8DAR - chains D and G of the 8 polymer chains in the assembly; structure by electron microscopy, 3.00 A resolution.

== Chain D ==
Name: Cell division control protein 48
From: Saccharomyces cerevisiae
Notes: EC 3.6.4.6
UniProtKB: P25694 (CDC48_YEAST); numbering as in UniProt (aligned over 1-835)
Sequence (838 residues; each row starts with the number of its first residue; numbers below 1 keep their minus sign (Gly-2 is residue -2)):
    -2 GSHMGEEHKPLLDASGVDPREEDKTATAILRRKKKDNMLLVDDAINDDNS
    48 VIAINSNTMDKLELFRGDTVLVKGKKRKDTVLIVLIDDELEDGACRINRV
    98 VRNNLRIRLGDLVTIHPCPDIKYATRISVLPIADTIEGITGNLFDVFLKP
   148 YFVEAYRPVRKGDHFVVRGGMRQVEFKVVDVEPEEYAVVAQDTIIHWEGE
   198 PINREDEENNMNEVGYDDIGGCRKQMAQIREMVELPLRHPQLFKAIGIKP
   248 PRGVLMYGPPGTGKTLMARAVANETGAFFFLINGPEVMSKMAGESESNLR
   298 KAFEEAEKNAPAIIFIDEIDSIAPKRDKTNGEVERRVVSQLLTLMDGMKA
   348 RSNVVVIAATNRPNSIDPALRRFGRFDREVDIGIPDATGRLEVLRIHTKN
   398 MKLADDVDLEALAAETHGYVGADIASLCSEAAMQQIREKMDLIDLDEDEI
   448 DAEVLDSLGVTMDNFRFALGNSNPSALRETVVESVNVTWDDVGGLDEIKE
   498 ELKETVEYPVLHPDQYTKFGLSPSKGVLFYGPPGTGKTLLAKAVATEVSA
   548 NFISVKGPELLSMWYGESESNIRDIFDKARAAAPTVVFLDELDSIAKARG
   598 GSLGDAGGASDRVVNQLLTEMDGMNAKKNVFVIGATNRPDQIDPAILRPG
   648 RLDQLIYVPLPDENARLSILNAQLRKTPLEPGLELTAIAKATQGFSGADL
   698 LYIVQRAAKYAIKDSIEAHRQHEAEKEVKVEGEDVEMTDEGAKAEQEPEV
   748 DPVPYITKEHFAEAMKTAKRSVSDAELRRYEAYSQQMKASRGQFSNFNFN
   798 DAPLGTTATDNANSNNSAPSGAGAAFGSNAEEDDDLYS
Disordered / not traced: -2 to 70, 76-99, 105-204, 595-607, 720-748, 791-835
Construct notes: expression tag (-2 to 0)
Residues lining bound ligands:
  - ADP (adenosine-5'-diphosphate): Asp488, Val489, Gly490, Pro529, Pro530, Gly531, Thr532, Gly533, Lys534, Thr535, Leu536, Ile666, Gln670, Gly694, Leu698
  - ATP (adenosine-5'-triphosphate): Asp215, Ile216, Gly217, Pro257, Gly258, Thr259, Gly260, Lys261, Thr262, Leu263, Asp314, Glu315, Ala356, Val390, His394, Gly418, Ala419
Curated features (UniProtKB/Swiss-Prot):
  - binding site (ATP): Pro257 to Leu263, Asn358, His394, Gly531 to Leu536
  - modified residue: Ser472 (Phosphoserine), Ser519 (Phosphoserine), Thr735 (Phosphothreonine), Ser770 (Phosphoserine)
  - cross-link (Glycyl lysine isopeptide (Lys-Gly)): Lys305 (interchain with G-Cter in ubiquitin), Lys322 (interchain with G-Cter in ubiquitin), Lys346 (interchain with G-Cter in ubiquitin), Lys522 (interchain with G-Cter in ubiquitin), Lys539 (interchain with G-Cter in ubiquitin), Lys594 (interchain with G-Cter in ubiquitin), Lys673 (interchain with G-Cter in ubiquitin)

== Chain G ==
Name: Nuclear protein localization protein 4
From: Saccharomyces cerevisiae
UniProtKB: P33755 (NPL4_YEAST); residue numbers follow UniProt; this construct covers 1-580
Sequence (583 residues; numbered -2 to 580; the number before each row is that of its first residue; numbers below 1 keep their minus sign (Gly-2 is residue -2)):
    -2 GSHMLIRFRSKNGTHRVSCQENDLFGTVIEKLVGNLDPNADVDTFTVCEK
    48 PGQGIHAVSELADRTVMDLGLKHGDMLILNYSDKPANEKDGVNVEIGSVG
    98 IDSKGIRQHRYGPLRIKELAVDEELEKEDGLIPRQKSKLCKHGDRGMCEY
   148 CSPLPPWDKEYHEKNKIKHISFHSYLKKLNENANKKENGSSYISPLSEPD
   198 FRINKRCHNGHEPWPRGICSKCQPSAITLQQQEFRMVDHVEFQKSEIINE
   248 FIQAWRYTGMQRFGYMYGSYSKYDNTPLGIKAVVEAIYEPPQHDEQDGLT
   298 MDVEQVKNEMLQIDRQAQEMGLSRIGLIFTDLSDAGAGDGSVFCKRHKDS
   348 FFLSSLEVIMAARHQTRHPNVSKYSEQGFFSSKFVTCVISGNLEGEIDIS
   398 SYQVSTEAEALVTADMISGSTFPSMAYINDTTDERYVPEIFYMKSNEYGI
   448 TVKENAKPAFPVDYLLVTLTHGFPNTDTETNSKFVSSTGFPWSNRQAMGQ
   498 SQDYQELKKYLFNVASSGDFNLLHEKISNFHLLLYINSLQILSPDEWKLL
   548 IESAVKNEWEESLLKLVSSAGWQTLVMILQESG
Disordered / not traced: -2 to 106
Construct notes: expression tag (-2 to 0)
Metal / ion sites: Zn2+ site 1: Cys137, His139, Cys145, Cys148; Zn2+ site 2: Cys204, His208, Cys216, Cys219
What the authors report for this chain:
  - conformationally variable residues (loop rearrangement): Ile437 to Glu451

== Interface between chain D and chain G ==
Residue-residue contacts (32; chain D residue first):
  Asn207(D) - Lys133(G)
  Asn207(D) - Cys137(G)
  Asn207(D) - Lys138(G)
  Asn207(D) - His139(G)  hydrogen bond (backbone-backbone)
  Asn207(D) - Gly140(G)
  Asn209(D) - Gly140(G)
  Arg266(D) - Lys138(G)  hydrogen bond (side chain-backbone)
  Arg266(D) - His139(G)
  Asn270(D) - Arg142(G)  hydrogen bond (backbone-side chain)
  Gly273(D) - Arg142(G)
  Phe275(D) - Met144(G)  hydrophobic
  Phe276(D) - Arg142(G)
  Phe276(D) - Gly143(G)
  Phe276(D) - Met144(G)  hydrogen bond (backbone-backbone)
  Phe277(D) - Met144(G)
  Phe277(D) - Cys145(G)
  Leu278(D) - His139(G)
  Leu278(D) - Met144(G)
  Leu278(D) - Cys145(G)
  Glu283(D) - Glu146(G)
  Glu283(D) - Tyr147(G)  hydrogen bond
  Val284(D) - Glu146(G)
  Lys287(D) - Glu146(G)
  Arg297(D) - Glu178(G)  salt bridge
  Arg297(D) - Asn179(G)
  Lys298(D) - Pro150(G)
  Glu302(D) - Met144(G)
  Glu302(D) - Pro150(G)
  Lys305(D) - Leu128(G)
  Thr340(D) - Lys182(G)  hydrogen bond (backbone-side chain)
  Gly344(D) - Lys182(G)
  Lys346(D) - Glu184(G)
Also at the interface, not in a pair above, chain D (25 interface residues in all): Arg74, Glu205, Met208, Ala274, Ile279, Asn280
Also at the interface, not in a pair above, chain G (21 interface residues in all): Lys135, Asp141, Ser149, Asn185

== Overview ==
The interface between chain D and chain G involves 25 residues on one side and 21 on the other, with 6
hydrogen bonds and 1 salt bridge. Polar pairs include Arg297(D)-Glu178(G), Arg266(D)-Lys138(G) and
Asn270(D)-Arg142(G). Ligands of chain D: ATP and ADP. The paper reports conformational variability at
Ile437(G).
Here chain D is Cell division control protein 48 and chain G is Nuclear protein localization protein 4, both
from Saccharomyces cerevisiae. Entry 8DAR (Saccharomyces cerevisiae Ufd1/Npl4/Cdc48 complex unbound but in the
presence of SUMO-ubiquitin(K48polyUb)-mEOS and ATP) was determined by electron microscopy.
